Entry 4Y6V (X-ray diffraction, 2.80 A resolution); this record covers chains O and U of the 30 polymer chains in the assembly.

# Chain O
Protein: Proteasome subunit alpha type-2
From: Saccharomyces cerevisiae
Notes: EC 3.4.25.1
Reference sequence: P23639 (PSA2_YEAST); numbering as in UniProt (aligned over 1-250)
Sequence (250 residues; numbered 1 to 250; the number before each row is that of its first residue):
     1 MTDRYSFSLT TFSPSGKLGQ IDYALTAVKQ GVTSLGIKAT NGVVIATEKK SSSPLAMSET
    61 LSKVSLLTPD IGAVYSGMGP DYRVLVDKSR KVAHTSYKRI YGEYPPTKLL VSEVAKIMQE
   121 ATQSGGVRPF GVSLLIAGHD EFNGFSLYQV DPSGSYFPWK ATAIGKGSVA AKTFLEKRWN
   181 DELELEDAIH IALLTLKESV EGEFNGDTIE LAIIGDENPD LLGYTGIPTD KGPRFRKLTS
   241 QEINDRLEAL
Swiss-Prot annotation at these positions:
  - cross-link: Lys108 (Glycyl lysine isopeptide (Lys-Gly) (interchain with G-Cter in ubiquitin))

# Chain U
Protein: Proteasome subunit alpha type-1
From: Saccharomyces cerevisiae
Notes: EC 3.4.25.1
Reference sequence: P21243 (PSA1_YEAST); residues -8 to 243 here correspond to UniProt positions 1-252 (UniProt number = residue number + 9)
Sequence (252 residues; numbered -8 to 243; the number before each row is that of its first residue; numbers below 1 keep their minus sign (Met-8 is residue -8)):
    -8 MSGAAAASAA GYDRHITIFS PEGRLYQVEY AFKATNQTNI NSLAVRGKDC TVVISQKKVP
    52 DKLLDPTTVS YIFCISRTIG MVVNGPIPDA RNAALRAKAE AAEFRYKYGY DMPCDVLAKR
   112 MANLSQIYTQ RAYMRPLGVI LTFVSVDEEL GPSIYKTDPA GYYVGYKATA TGPKQQEITT
   172 NLENHFKKSK IDHINEESWE KVVEFAITHM IDALGTEFSK NDLEVGVATK DKFFTLSAEN
   232 IEERLVAIAE QD
Not modelled in the structure: -8 to 1, 243

# Interface between chain O and chain U
Pairs across the interface (66; chain O residue first):
  Asp3(O) with Tyr124(U)
  Tyr5(O) with Ile7(U); Ala123(U), hydrophobic; Tyr124(U), hydrophobic
  Leu9(O) with Ile9(U), hydrophobic; Ala123(U), hydrophobic
  Gln20(O) with Ile9(U); Phe10(U), hydrogen bond (side chain-backbone)
  Tyr23(O) with Phe10(U); Ser11(U); Pro12(U), hydrophobic; Gly14(U)
  Ala24(O) with Phe10(U), hydrophobic
  Thr26(O) with Pro12(U); Glu13(U)
  Ala27(O) with Gly14(U)
  Ser52(O) with Tyr153(U), hydrogen bond
  Pro54(O) with Lys158(U), hydrogen bond (backbone-side chain); Glu174(U)
  Leu55(O) with Tyr157(U); Lys158(U), hydrogen bond (backbone-backbone); Ala159(U); Thr170(U); Leu173(U), hydrophobic; Glu174(U); Phe177(U), hydrophobic
  Ala56(O) with Gly156(U); Tyr157(U), hydrophobic
  Met57(O) with Arg37(U); Val155(U); Gly156(U), hydrogen bond (backbone-backbone); Tyr157(U); Lys158(U)
  Thr60(O) with Tyr146(U); Val155(U); Gly156(U), hydrogen bond (side chain-backbone)
  Leu61(O) with Tyr153(U); Val155(U), hydrophobic
  Met78(O) with Phe10(U), hydrophobic; Leu16(U), hydrophobic
  Pro80(O) with Gln117(U); Ala151(U); Gly152(U); Tyr153(U)
  Asp81(O) with Gln117(U)
  Arg83(O) with Ala113(U), hydrogen bond (side chain-backbone); Asn114(U); Gly152(U), hydrogen bond (side chain-backbone); Tyr154(U)
  Val84(O) with Asn114(U); Gln117(U)
  Asp87(O) with Lys110(U), salt bridge; Asn114(U)
  Ala121(O) with Gln121(U)
  Gly126(O) with Arg122(U); Ala123(U), hydrogen bond (backbone-backbone)
  Val127(O) with Gln121(U); Arg122(U)
  Arg128(O) with Thr8(U); Phe10(U); Leu16(U); Thr120(U), hydrogen bond (side chain-backbone); Gln121(U), hydrogen bond (backbone-backbone)
  Pro129(O) with Phe10(U)
  Phe130(O) with Gln121(U)
  Gly131(O) with Phe10(U)
Other interface residues (no listed pair), chain O (31 interface residues in all): Met1, Thr2, Ser53
Other interface residues (no listed pair), chain U (34 interface residues in all): Thr160

# Summary
31 residues of chain O face 34 of chain U across their interface; the contacts include 11 hydrogen bonds and 1
salt bridge. Polar pairs include Asp87(O)-Lys110(U), Gln20(O)-Phe10(U) and Ser52(O)-Tyr153(U).
Here chain O is Proteasome subunit alpha type-2 and chain U is Proteasome subunit alpha type-1, both from
Saccharomyces cerevisiae. Entry 4Y6V (Yeast 20S proteasome in complex with Ac-PAE-ep) was determined by X-ray
diffraction together with 4Y69, 4Y6A, 4Y6Z, 4Y70, 4Y74, 4Y75 and 34 further entries from the same study.
